PDB entry 5D0V | X-ray diffraction, 2.90 A resolution | chains H and Z of the 28 polymer chains in the assembly

== Chain H ==
Protein: Proteasome subunit beta type-2
Organism: Saccharomyces cerevisiae (strain ATCC 204508 / S288c)
Notes: EC 3.4.25.1
UniProtKB: P25043 (PSB2_YEAST); residues 1-232 here correspond to UniProt positions 30-261 (UniProt number = residue number + 29)
Sequence (232 residues; numbered 1 to 232; the number before each row is that of its first residue):
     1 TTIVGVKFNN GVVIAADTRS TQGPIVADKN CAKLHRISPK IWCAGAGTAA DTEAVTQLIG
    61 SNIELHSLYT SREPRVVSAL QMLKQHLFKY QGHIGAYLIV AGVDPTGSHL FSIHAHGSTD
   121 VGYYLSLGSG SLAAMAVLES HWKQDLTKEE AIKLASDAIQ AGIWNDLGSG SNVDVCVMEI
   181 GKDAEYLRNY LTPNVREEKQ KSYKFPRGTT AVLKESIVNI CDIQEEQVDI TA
Unresolved in the structure: 223-232
Covalent attachments: CARFILZOMIB, bound form (3BV) linked to Thr-1
UniProt features mapped onto this chain:
  - active site: Thr-1 (Nucleophile)
Reported in the primary citation:
  - catalytic residues: Lys-33 (proposed by the authors, not directly observed)

== Chain Z ==
Protein: Proteasome subunit beta type-6
Organism: Saccharomyces cerevisiae (strain ATCC 204508 / S288c)
Notes: EC 3.4.25.1
UniProtKB: P23724 (PSB6_YEAST); residues 1-222 here correspond to UniProt positions 20-241 (UniProt number = residue number + 19)
Sequence (222 residues; numbered 1 to 222; the number before each row is that of its first residue):
     1 QFNPYGDNGG TILGIAGEDF AVLAGDTRNI TDYSINSRYE PKVFDCGDNI VMSANGFAAD
    61 GDALVKRFKN SVKWYHFDHN DKKLSINSAA RNIQHLLYGK RFFPYYVHTI IAGLDEDGKG
   121 AVYSFDPVGS YEREQCRAGG AAASLIMPFL DNQVNFKNQY EPGTNGKVKK PLKYLSVEEV
   181 IKLVRDSFTS ATERHIQVGD GLEILIVTKD GVRKEFYELK RD

== Interface between chain H and chain Z ==
Residue-residue contacts (58; chain H residue first):
  Arg-19(H) / Ile-196(Z)
  Arg-19(H) / Asp-222(Z)  salt bridge
  Pro-24(H) / Arg-194(Z)
  Pro-24(H) / His-195(Z)
  Pro-24(H) / Ile-196(Z)  hydrogen bond (backbone-backbone)
  Ile-25(H) / Arg-194(Z)
  Ile-25(H) / His-195(Z)
  Val-26(H) / Glu-193(Z)
  Val-26(H) / Arg-194(Z)  hydrogen bond (backbone-backbone)
  Val-26(H) / Ile-196(Z)  hydrophobic
  Ala-27(H) / Arg-194(Z)  hydrogen bond (backbone-side chain)
  Lys-29(H) / Glu-193(Z)  salt bridge
  Lys-29(H) / Arg-194(Z)
  Ile-163(H) / Asp-222(Z)
  Trp-164(H) / Ile-35(Z)
  Trp-164(H) / Arg-38(Z)  hydrogen bond (backbone-side chain)
  Trp-164(H) / Arg-221(Z)
  Trp-164(H) / Asp-222(Z)
  Asn-165(H) / Tyr-33(Z)
  Asn-165(H) / Arg-38(Z)
  Asp-166(H) / Tyr-33(Z)
  Asp-166(H) / Asp-222(Z)
  Leu-167(H) / Arg-28(Z)
  Leu-167(H) / Ile-30(Z)  hydrophobic
  Leu-167(H) / Asp-32(Z)
  Leu-167(H) / Tyr-33(Z)  hydrogen bond (backbone-backbone)
  Leu-167(H) / Ile-35(Z)  hydrophobic
  Leu-167(H) / Ile-196(Z)
  Gly-168(H) / Tyr-33(Z)
  Ser-169(H) / Asp-222(Z)
  Gly-170(H) / Asp-222(Z)
  Ser-171(H) / Asp-222(Z)  hydrogen bond (backbone-side chain)
  Asn-194(H) / Lys-220(Z)  hydrogen bond (backbone-side chain)
  Asn-194(H) / Asp-222(Z)
  Arg-196(H) / Thr-189(Z)  hydrogen bond
  Arg-196(H) / Ser-190(Z)  hydrogen bond
  Arg-196(H) / Glu-193(Z)
  Glu-197(H) / Arg-185(Z)  salt bridge
  Glu-197(H) / Thr-189(Z)
  Lys-199(H) / Asp-186(Z)
  Gln-200(H) / Lys-182(Z)
  Gln-200(H) / Arg-185(Z)  hydrogen bond
  Gln-200(H) / Asp-186(Z)  hydrogen bond (backbone-side chain)
  Lys-201(H) / Glu-179(Z)
  Lys-201(H) / Asp-186(Z)  hydrogen bond (backbone-side chain)
  Tyr-203(H) / Phe-149(Z)
  Tyr-203(H) / Gln-153(Z)
  Tyr-203(H) / Leu-183(Z)
  Tyr-203(H) / Asp-186(Z)  hydrogen bond
  Phe-205(H) / Asn-152(Z)
  Phe-205(H) / Gln-153(Z)
  Phe-205(H) / Gln-159(Z)
  Arg-207(H) / Pro-162(Z)
  Gly-208(H) / Pro-162(Z)
  Thr-209(H) / Gln-159(Z)
  Thr-209(H) / Tyr-160(Z)  hydrogen bond (backbone-backbone)
  Ala-211(H) / Tyr-160(Z)  hydrophobic
  Ala-211(H) / Gly-166(Z)
Also at the interface, not in a pair above, chain H (33 interface residues in all): Thr-21, Gly-23, Asp-28, Ser-129, Val-195, Pro-206
Also at the interface, not in a pair above, chain Z (33 interface residues in all): Ser-34, Leu-145, Asn-158, Glu-161, Gly-163, Glu-218

== Overview ==
The chain H/chain Z interface involves 33 residues from each chain, with 14 hydrogen bonds and 3 salt bridges.
Polar contacts include Arg-19(H)/Asp-222(Z), Lys-29(H)/Glu-193(Z) and Glu-197(H)/Arg-185(Z). Curated
annotation (UniProt) lists active-site residue Thr-1(H) on chain H. From the paper: the catalytic residue
Lys-33(H).
Chain H is Proteasome subunit beta type-2 and chain Z is Proteasome subunit beta type-6, both from
Saccharomyces cerevisiae (strain ATCC 204508 / S288c); the structure, Yeast 20S proteasome beta5-T1C mutant in
complex with Carfilzomib, was determined by X-ray diffraction (same publication as 5CZ4, 5CZ5, 5CZ6, 5CZ7,
5CZ8, 5CZ9 and 16 further entries).
